Entry 1XTU (X-ray diffraction, 2.80 A resolution); this record covers chains A and E of the 4 polymer chains in the assembly.

== Chain A (and E) ==
Protein: Probable uracil phosphoribosyltransferase
Organism: Sulfolobus solfataricus
Notes: EC 2.4.2.9; chain E of this document is another copy of the same molecule, construct and numbering; everything in this record applies to it too
Reference sequence: Q980Q4 (UPP_SULSO); numbering as in UniProt (aligned over 1-216)
Chain sequence (216 residues; row label = number of the first residue in the row):
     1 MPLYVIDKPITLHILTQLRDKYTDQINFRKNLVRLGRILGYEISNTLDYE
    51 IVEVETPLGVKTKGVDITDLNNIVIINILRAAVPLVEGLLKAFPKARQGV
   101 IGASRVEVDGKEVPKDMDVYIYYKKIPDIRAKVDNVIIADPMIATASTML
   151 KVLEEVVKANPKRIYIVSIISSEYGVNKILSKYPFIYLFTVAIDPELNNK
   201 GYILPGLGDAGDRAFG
Unresolved in the structure: 1
Residues lining bound ligands:
  - CTP (cytidine-5'-triphosphate), molecule 1: Ile26, Arg29, Lys30, Val33, Arg37, Glu87, Lys91
  - CTP, molecule 2: Glu87, Leu90, Lys91, Phe93, Pro94, Lys95, Ala96, Gln98
  - uridine-5'-monophosphate (U5P): Arg105, Glu107, Met117, Asp140, Met142, Ile143, Ala144, Thr145, Ala146, Ser147, Thr148, Gly201, Tyr202, Ile203, Gly208, Asp209, Ala210, Gly211
Curated features (UniProtKB/Swiss-Prot):
  - binding site (CTP): Arg29, Lys30, Arg37, Glu87 to Ala96
  - binding site (GTP): Lys30 to Arg34
  - binding site (5-phospho-alpha-D-ribose 1-diphosphate): Arg80, Arg105, Asp140 to Thr148, Asp209
  - binding site (uracil): Ile203, Gly208 to Ala210

== Chain A / chain E interface ==
Contacting residue pairs (85):
  Lys8(A) - Lys8(E)
  Lys8(A) - Tyr41(E)
  Lys8(A) - Asn45(E)
  Pro9(A) - Asn45(E)
  Pro9(A) - Tyr49(E)  hydrophobic
  Pro9(A) - Ile67(E)
  Ile10(A) - Tyr41(E)  hydrophobic
  Ile10(A) - Ser44(E)
  Ile10(A) - Asn45(E)  hydrogen bond (backbone-side chain)
  Ile10(A) - Ile67(E)
  Leu12(A) - Val65(E)  hydrophobic
  His13(A) - Val65(E)
  His13(A) - Asp66(E)  salt bridge
  His13(A) - Ile67(E)  hydrogen bond (side chain-backbone)
  His13(A) - Leu70(E)
  Thr16(A) - Val52(E)
  Thr16(A) - Gly64(E)
  Thr16(A) - Val65(E)  hydrogen bond (side chain-backbone)
  Arg19(A) - Glu55(E)
  Arg19(A) - Thr56(E)
  Arg19(A) - Pro57(E)
  Arg19(A) - Thr62(E)
  Asp20(A) - Val54(E)
  Asp20(A) - Glu55(E)
  Lys21(A) - Glu55(E)  salt bridge
  Lys21(A) - Thr56(E)
  Lys21(A) - Pro57(E)
  Arg34(A) - Ala92(E)  hydrogen bond (side chain-backbone)
  Arg34(A) - Pro94(E)
  Arg37(A) - Arg37(E)
  Ile38(A) - Tyr41(E)  hydrophobic
  Tyr41(A) - Lys8(E)
  Tyr41(A) - Ile10(E)  hydrophobic
  Tyr41(A) - Ile38(E)  hydrophobic
  Tyr41(A) - Tyr41(E)  hydrophobic
  Tyr41(A) - Glu42(E)  hydrogen bond
  Glu42(A) - Tyr41(E)  hydrogen bond
  Ser44(A) - Ile10(E)
  Asn45(A) - Lys8(E)
  Asn45(A) - Pro9(E)
  Asn45(A) - Ile10(E)  hydrogen bond (side chain-backbone)
  Tyr49(A) - Pro9(E)  hydrophobic
  Val52(A) - Thr16(E)
  Val54(A) - Asp20(E)
  Glu55(A) - Arg19(E)
  Glu55(A) - Asp20(E)
  Glu55(A) - Lys21(E)  salt bridge
  Thr56(A) - Arg19(E)
  Thr56(A) - Lys21(E)
  Thr56(A) - Pro205(E)  hydrogen bond (side chain-backbone)
  Thr56(A) - Gly206(E)
  Pro57(A) - Arg19(E)
  Pro57(A) - Lys21(E)
  Pro57(A) - Leu207(E)
  Pro57(A) - Gly208(E)
  Pro57(A) - Arg213(E)
  Leu58(A) - Tyr202(E)  hydrophobic
  Leu58(A) - Ile203(E)
  Leu58(A) - Leu204(E)  hydrophobic
  Leu58(A) - Pro205(E)
  Val60(A) - Pro205(E)  hydrophobic
  Thr62(A) - Arg19(E)
  Thr62(A) - Pro205(E)
  Gly64(A) - Thr16(E)
  Val65(A) - Leu12(E)  hydrophobic
  Val65(A) - His13(E)
  Val65(A) - Thr16(E)  hydrogen bond (backbone-side chain)
  Asp66(A) - His13(E)  salt bridge
  Ile67(A) - Pro9(E)
  Ile67(A) - Ile10(E)
  Ile67(A) - His13(E)  hydrogen bond (backbone-side chain)
  Leu70(A) - His13(E)
  Ala92(A) - Arg34(E)  hydrogen bond (backbone-side chain)
  Pro94(A) - Arg34(E)
  Tyr202(A) - Leu58(E)  hydrophobic
  Ile203(A) - Leu58(E)
  Leu204(A) - Leu58(E)  hydrophobic
  Pro205(A) - Thr56(E)  hydrogen bond (backbone-side chain)
  Pro205(A) - Leu58(E)
  Pro205(A) - Val60(E)  hydrophobic
  Pro205(A) - Thr62(E)
  Gly206(A) - Thr56(E)
  Leu207(A) - Pro57(E)
  Gly208(A) - Pro57(E)
  Arg213(A) - Pro57(E)
Other interface residues (no listed pair), chain A (43 interface residues in all): Ile6, Thr11, Asn198
Other interface residues (no listed pair), chain E (44 interface residues in all): Ile6, Thr11, Tyr22, Asn198

== In short ==
43 residues of chain A face 44 of chain E across their interface; the contacts include 12 hydrogen bonds and 4
salt bridges. Among the polar pairs are His13(A)-Asp66(E), Lys21(A)-Glu55(E) and Ile10(A)-Asn45(E). Chain A
binds uridine-5'-monophosphate and CTP.
Both chains are Probable uracil phosphoribosyltransferase (Sulfolobus solfataricus). Entry 1XTU (Sulfolobus
solfataricus uracil phosphoribosyltransferase in complex with uridine 5'-monophosphate (UMP) and cytidine
5'-triphosphate (CTP)) was determined by X-ray diffraction, deposited together with 1XTT and 1XTV.
